PDB entry 7G8N | X-ray diffraction, 2.32 A resolution | chains A and B

== Chain A ==
Molecule: Transforming protein RhoA
From: Homo sapiens
Notes: EC 3.6.5.2
Reference sequence: P61586 (RHOA_HUMAN); numbering as in UniProt (aligned over 1-184)
Sequence (185 residues; each row starts with the number of its first residue; numbering starts at 0):
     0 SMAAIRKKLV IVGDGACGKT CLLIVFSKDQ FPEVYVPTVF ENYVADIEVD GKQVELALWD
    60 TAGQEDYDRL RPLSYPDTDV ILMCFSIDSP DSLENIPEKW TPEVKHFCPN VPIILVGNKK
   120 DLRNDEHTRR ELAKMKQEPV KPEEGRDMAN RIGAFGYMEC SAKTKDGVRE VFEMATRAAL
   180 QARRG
Disordered / not traced: 0-2, 182-184
Sequence notes: expression tag (0)
Swiss-Prot annotation at these positions:
  - region: A61 to D78 (Switch II region)
  - motif: Y34 to Y42 (Effector region)
  - binding site (GTP): G12 to T19, F30 to T37, D59 to Q63, N117 to D120, S160 to K162
  - modified residue: Y34 (Microbial infection: O-AMP-tyrosine), T37 (Microbial infection: O-AMP-threonine), N41 (Microbial infection: ADP-ribosylasparagine), Q63 (5-glutamyl serotonin)
  - glycosylation: Y34 (Microbial infection: O-linked (GlcNAc) tyrosine), T37 (Microbial infection: O-alpha-linked (GlcNAc) threonine)
  - cross-link: K135 (Glycyl lysine isopeptide (Lys-Gly) (interchain with G-Cter in ubiquitin))
  - natural variant: E47 (E47K: In EDFAOB), P71 (P71S: In EDFAOB)
  - mutagenesis: G14 (G14V: Increased Rho protein signal transduction. Constitutively active), T19 (T19N: Decreased Rho protein signal transduction. Decreased substrate adhesion-dependent cell spreading. Decreased stress fibers assembly. Decreased cytoplasmic microtubule organization), Y34 (Y34A: Abolishes interaction with DGKQ; Y34F: Abolishes AMPylation by Haemophilus IbpA), T37 (T37A: Abolished monoglucosylation by C.difficile toxin TcdA. Abolished O-GlcNAcylation by C.novyi toxin TcdA), Q63 (Q63L: Causes constitutive activation), K135 (K135R: Reduced FBXL19-mediated ubiquitination and subsequent degradation)
Small-molecule neighbours: 1-anilinocyclopropane-1-carboxylic acid (Z1L): V48, D49, K51, R176, L179, Q180

== Chain B ==
Molecule: Rho guanine nucleotide exchange factor 2
From: Homo sapiens
Reference sequence: Q92974 (ARHG2_HUMAN); residues 206-448 here = UniProt positions 206-448
Sequence (245 residues; row label = number of the first residue in the row):
   204 SMEMDEKDFA ADSWSLAVDS SFLQQHKKEV MKQQDVIYEL IQTELHHVRT LKIMTRLFRT
   264 GMLEELHLEP GVVQGLFPCV DELSDIHTRF LSQLLERRRQ ALCPGSTRNF VIHRLGDLLI
   324 SQFSGPSAEQ MCKTYSEFCS RHSKALKLYK ELYARDKRFQ QFIRKVTRPA VLKRHGVQEC
   384 ILLVTQRITK YPLLISRILQ HSHGIEEERQ DLTTALGLVK ELLSNVDEGI YQLEKGARLQ
   444 EIYNR
Disordered / not traced: 341, 439-448
Sequence notes: expression tag (204-205)
Swiss-Prot annotation at these positions:
  - modified residue: K353 (N6-acetyllysine)
  - mutagenesis: Y394 (Y394A: Reduces phosphorylation level, normal microtubule localization and activity)

== How chain A and chain B interact ==
Contacting residue pairs - 64 pairs, chain A then chain B:
  R5(A) - K376(B)
  R5(A) - E382(B)  salt bridge
  K27(A) - D215(B)  salt bridge
  V33(A) - S216(B)
  V33(A) - S218(B)
  Y34(A) - D215(B)
  Y34(A) - S216(B)
  Y34(A) - D238(B)
  Y34(A) - V239(B)
  Y34(A) - E242(B)  hydrogen bond
  Y34(A) - R400(B)  hydrogen bond
  V35(A) - R400(B)  hydrogen bond (backbone-side chain)
  P36(A) - E242(B)
  P36(A) - R400(B)
  T37(A) - V239(B)
  T37(A) - E242(B)  hydrogen bond
  T37(A) - L396(B)
  T37(A) - L397(B)
  T37(A) - R400(B)  hydrogen bond
  V38(A) - E242(B)  hydrogen bond (backbone-side chain)
  V38(A) - K393(B)
  F39(A) - K393(B)  hydrogen bond (backbone-side chain)
  E40(A) - T246(B)
  E40(A) - H249(B)  salt bridge
  E40(A) - R377(B)  salt bridge
  N41(A) - R377(B)  hydrogen bond
  N41(A) - E382(B)
  N41(A) - L386(B)
  V43(A) - K376(B)
  V43(A) - R377(B)
  D45(A) - K376(B)  salt bridge
  E54(A) - K376(B)  salt bridge
  W58(A) - E382(B)
  W58(A) - L385(B)  hydrophobic
  W58(A) - Q389(B)
  D59(A) - Q389(B)  hydrogen bond (backbone-side chain)
  A61(A) - L396(B)
  G62(A) - T392(B)
  G62(A) - L396(B)
  Q63(A) - Q389(B)
  Q63(A) - T392(B)
  Y66(A) - T392(B)
  Y66(A) - L426(B)
  Y66(A) - S427(B)
  Y66(A) - D430(B)
  D67(A) - D430(B)  hydrogen bond (backbone-side chain)
  R68(A) - D430(B)  salt bridge
  R68(A) - E431(B)
  R68(A) - I433(B)
  L69(A) - C342(B)  hydrophobic
  L69(A) - T392(B)
  L69(A) - D430(B)  hydrogen bond (backbone-side chain)
  L69(A) - I433(B)  hydrophobic
  L72(A) - C342(B)
  L72(A) - H345(B)  hydrogen bond (backbone-side chain)
  L72(A) - S346(B)
  L72(A) - L385(B)
  L72(A) - T388(B)
  L72(A) - Q435(B)
  S73(A) - L385(B)
  S73(A) - Q389(B)  hydrogen bond
  P75(A) - L349(B)  hydrophobic
  D76(A) - K353(B)  salt bridge
  D76(A) - Q381(B)
Interface residues without a listed pair, chain A (29 interface residues in all): K7, Y42
Interface residues without a listed pair, chain B (35 interface residues in all): L219, I391, K423

== Overview ==
Chain A and chain B form an interface of 29 and 35 residues respectively, with 13 hydrogen bonds and 8 salt
bridges. Polar contacts include R5(A)-E382(B), K27(A)-D215(B) and E40(A)-H249(B). Bound to chain A:
1-anilinocyclopropane-1-carboxylic acid.
Chain A is Transforming protein RhoA and chain B is Rho guanine nucleotide exchange factor 2, both from Homo
sapiens; the structure, ARHGEF2 PanDDA analysis group deposition -- ARHGEF2 and RhoA in complex with
Z1262549981, was determined by X-ray diffraction.
